Entry 2QGT (X-ray diffraction, 2.15 A resolution); this record covers chains B and D of the 4 polymer chains in the assembly.

== Chain B ==
Name: Estrogen receptor
Organism: Homo sapiens
Notes: fragment: Steroid-binding region, residues 298-554
Reference sequence: P03372 (ESR1_HUMAN); residues 298-554 here = UniProt positions 298-554
Amino-acid sequence (258 residues; each row starts with the number of its first residue):
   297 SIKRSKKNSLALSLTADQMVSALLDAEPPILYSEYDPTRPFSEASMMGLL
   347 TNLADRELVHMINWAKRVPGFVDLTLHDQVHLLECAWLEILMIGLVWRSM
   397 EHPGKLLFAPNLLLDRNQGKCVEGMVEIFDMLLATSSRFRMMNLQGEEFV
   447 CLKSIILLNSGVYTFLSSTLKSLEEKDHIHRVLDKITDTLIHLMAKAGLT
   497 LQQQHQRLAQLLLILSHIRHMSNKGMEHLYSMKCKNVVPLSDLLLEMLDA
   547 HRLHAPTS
Disordered / not traced: 297-304, 462-466, 549-554
Differences from the reference sequence: expression tag (297); engineered mutation Ser537 (Tyr in P03372)
Ligand contacts: EED ((9beta,11alpha,13alpha,14beta,17alpha)-11-(methoxymethyl)estra-1(10),2,4-triene-3,17-diol): Met343, Leu346, Thr347, Leu349, Ala350, Glu353, Trp383, Leu384, Leu387, Met388, Leu391, Arg394, Phe404, Met421, Ile424, Leu428, Gly521, His524, Leu525, Leu540
Reported in the primary citation:
  - mutagenesis - Y537S: increased signaling (citing earlier work)
  - mutagenesis - Y537S: increased stability in response to tritiated estradiol

== Chain D ==
Name: Nuclear receptor coactivator 2
Reference sequence: Q8BN74 (Q8BN74_MOUSE); residue numbers follow UniProt; this construct covers 686-698
Amino-acid sequence (13 residues; numbered 686 to 698; the number before each row is that of its first residue):
   686 KHKILHRLLQDSS
Disordered / not traced: 686

== Chain B / chain D interface ==
Contacting residue pairs (23; chain B residue first):
  Ile358(B) - Leu690(D)  hydrophobic
  Ile358(B) - Leu693(D)
  Ile358(B) - Leu694(D)  hydrophobic
  Asn359(B) - Ser697(D)
  Asn359(B) - Ser698(D)  hydrogen bond (side chain-backbone)
  Lys362(B) - Leu694(D)  hydrogen bond (side chain-backbone)
  Lys362(B) - Ser697(D)
  Leu372(B) - His691(D)
  Leu372(B) - Leu694(D)  hydrophobic
  Leu372(B) - Gln695(D)
  Gln375(B) - Leu694(D)
  Val376(B) - Leu690(D)
  Val376(B) - His691(D)
  Val376(B) - Leu694(D)  hydrophobic
  Leu379(B) - Leu690(D)  hydrophobic
  Leu379(B) - Leu694(D)  hydrophobic
  Glu380(B) - Lys688(D)  salt bridge
  Glu380(B) - Leu690(D)
  Leu539(B) - Ile689(D)  hydrophobic
  Leu539(B) - Leu693(D)  hydrophobic
  Glu542(B) - Lys688(D)
  Glu542(B) - Ile689(D)  hydrogen bond (side chain-backbone)
  Met543(B) - Leu690(D)  hydrophobic
Other interface residues (no listed pair), chain B (13 interface residues in all): Phe367, Asp538
Other interface residues (no listed pair), chain D (10 interface residues in all): His687

== In short ==
13 residues of chain B and 10 residues of chain D are in contact; the contacts include 3 hydrogen bonds and 1
salt bridge. Polar pairs include Glu380(B)-Lys688(D), Asn359(B)-Ser698(D) and Lys362(B)-Leu694(D). The paper
reports that Y537S of chain B increases signaling; Y537S of chain B increases stability in response to
tritiated estradiol.
Here chain B is Estrogen receptor (Homo sapiens) and chain D is Nuclear receptor coactivator 2. Entry 2QGT
(Crystal Structure of the Estrogen Receptor Alpha Ligand Binding Domain Complexed to an Ether Estradiol
Compound) was determined by X-ray diffraction (same publication as 2B23, 2QA6, 2QA8, 2QAB, 2QGW, 2QH6 and 3
further entries).
